Entry 5SBE (X-ray diffraction, 2.75 A resolution); this record covers chains D and E of the 6 polymer chains in the assembly.

# Chain D
Molecule: Tubulin beta-2B chain
From: Bos taurus
Reference sequence: Q6B856 (TBB2B_BOVIN); the author numbering skips numbers that UniProt does not, so the offset changes along the chain: 1-42 = UniProt 1-42; 45-360 = UniProt 43-358; 369-455 = UniProt 359-445
Sequence (445 residues; numbered 1 to 455; 10 numbers in that range are skipped by the numbering (no residue carries them; nothing is unmodelled there); the number before each row is that of its first residue):
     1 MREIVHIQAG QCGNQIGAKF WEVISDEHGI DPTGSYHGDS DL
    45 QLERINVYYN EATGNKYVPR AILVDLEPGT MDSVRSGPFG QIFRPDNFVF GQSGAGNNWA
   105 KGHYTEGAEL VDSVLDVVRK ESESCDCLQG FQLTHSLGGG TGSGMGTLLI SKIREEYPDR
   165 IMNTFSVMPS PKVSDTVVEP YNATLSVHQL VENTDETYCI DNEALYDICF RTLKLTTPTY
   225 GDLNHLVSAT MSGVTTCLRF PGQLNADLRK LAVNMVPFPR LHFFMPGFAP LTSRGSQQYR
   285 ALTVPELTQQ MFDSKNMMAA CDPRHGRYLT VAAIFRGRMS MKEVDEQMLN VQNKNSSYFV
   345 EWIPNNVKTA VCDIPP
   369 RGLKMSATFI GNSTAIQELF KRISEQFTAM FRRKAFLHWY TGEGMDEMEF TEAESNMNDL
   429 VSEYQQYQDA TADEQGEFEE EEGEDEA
Disordered / not traced: 281-284, 442-455
Metal / ion sites: Mg2+: Gln-11 (together with GDP)
Small-molecule neighbours:
  - 5L5 ((1S,2R,3S,5S,6S,16E,18E,20R)-11-chloro-12,20-dimethoxy-2,5,9,16-tetramethyl-8,23-dioxo-4,24-dioxa-9,22-diazatetracyclo[19.3.1.1~10,14~.0~3,5~]hexacosa-10(26),11,13,16,18,21-hexaen-6-yl hept-6-ynoate): Gly-100, Asn-101, Asn-102, Lys-105, Asp-179, Thr-180, Val-181, Val-182, Phe-404, Trp-407
  - GDP (guanosine-5'-diphosphate): Gly-10, Gln-11, Cys-12, Gln-15, Ile-16, Asp-69, Asn-101, Ser-140, Gly-142, Gly-143, Gly-144, Thr-145, Gly-146, Val-171, Pro-173, Val-177, Ser-178, Glu-183, Asn-206, Leu-209, Tyr-224, Leu-227, Asn-228, Val-231
UniProt features mapped onto this chain:
  - motif: Met-1 to Ile-4 (MREI motif)
  - binding site (GTP): Gln-11, Glu-71, Ser-140, Gly-144, Thr-145, Gly-146, Asn-206, Asn-228
  - binding site (Mg(2+)): Glu-71
  - modified residue: Ser-40 (Phosphoserine), Thr-57 (Phosphothreonine), Lys-60 (N6-acetyllysine), Ser-174 (Phosphoserine), Thr-287 (Phosphothreonine), Thr-292 (Phosphothreonine), Arg-320 (Omega-N-methylarginine), Glu-448 (5-glutamyl polyglutamate)
  - cross-link (Glycyl lysine isopeptide (Lys-Gly)): Lys-60 (interchain with G-Cter in ubiquitin), Lys-326 (interchain with G-Cter in ubiquitin)
Reported in the primary citation:
  - binding site for 5L5: Asn-102, Lys-105, Val-181

# Chain E
Molecule: Stathmin-4
From: Rattus norvegicus
Reference sequence: P63043 (STMN4_RAT); residues 5-145 here correspond to UniProt positions 49-189 (UniProt number = residue number + 44)
Sequence (143 residues; row label = number of the first residue in the row):
     3 MADMEVIELN KCTSGQSFEV ILKPPSFDGV PEFNASLPRR RDPSLEEIQK KLEAAEERRK
    63 YQEAELLKHL AEKREHEREV IQKAIEENNN FIKMAKEKLA QKMESNKENR EAHLAAMLER
   123 LQEKDKHAEE VRKNKELKEE ASR
Disordered / not traced: 3-5, 29-43, 144-145
Differences from the reference sequence: initiating methionine (3); expression tag (4)
UniProt features mapped onto this chain:
  - modified residue: Ser-46 (Phosphoserine)

# Interface between chain D and chain E
Contacting residue pairs - 26 pairs, chain D then chain E:
  Tyr-108(D) / His-129(E)  hydrogen bond
  Tyr-108(D) / Ala-130(E)  hydrophobic
  Tyr-108(D) / Val-133(E)  hydrophobic
  Tyr-108(D) / Arg-134(E)  hydrogen bond (backbone-side chain)
  Thr-109(D) / Lys-137(E)
  Ala-112(D) / Arg-134(E)
  Ser-155(D) / Leu-123(E)
  Lys-156(D) / Asp-127(E)  salt bridge
  Arg-158(D) / Leu-123(E)
  Glu-159(D) / Leu-120(E)
  Glu-159(D) / Leu-123(E)
  Glu-159(D) / Gln-124(E)
  Glu-159(D) / Asp-127(E)
  Pro-162(D) / Met-119(E)  hydrophobic
  Gln-193(D) / Lys-126(E)  hydrogen bond
  Asn-197(D) / Leu-123(E)
  Thr-409(D) / Lys-140(E)  hydrogen bond (backbone-side chain)
  Gly-410(D) / Lys-137(E)
  Gly-410(D) / Lys-140(E)
  Glu-411(D) / Val-133(E)
  Glu-411(D) / Lys-137(E)  salt bridge
  Gly-412(D) / Val-133(E)
  Gly-412(D) / Asn-136(E)  hydrogen bond (backbone-side chain)
  Gly-412(D) / Lys-137(E)
  Met-413(D) / Val-133(E)
  Glu-417(D) / His-129(E)  salt bridge
Other interface residues (no listed pair), chain D (17 interface residues in all): Asp-163
Other interface residues (no listed pair), chain E (15 interface residues in all): Arg-112, Leu-116

# Overview
17 residues of chain D and 15 residues of chain E are in contact, with 5 hydrogen bonds and 3 salt bridges.
Polar contacts include Lys-156(D)/Asp-127(E), Glu-411(D)/Lys-137(E) and Glu-417(D)/His-129(E). Ligands of
chain D: GDP and compound 5L5. The paper reports a binding site for 5L5 at Asn-102(D), Lys-105(D) and
Val-181(D).
Here chain D is Tubulin beta-2B chain (Bos taurus) and chain E is Stathmin-4 (Rattus norvegicus). Entry 5SBE
(Tubulin-maytansinoid-5c-complex) was determined by X-ray diffraction together with 5SB8, 5SB9, 5SBA, 5SBB,
5SBC and 5SBD from the same study.
